3SNL - chain A; structure by X-ray diffraction, 2.40 A resolution.

Chain A:
Molecule: cAMP and cAMP-inhibited cGMP 3', 5'-cyclic phosphodiesterase 10A
Organism: Homo sapiens
Notes: EC 3.1.4.17, 3.1.4.35; fragment: Catalytic Domain
Reference sequence: Q9Y233 (PDE10_HUMAN); residue numbers follow UniProt; this construct covers 439-779
Chain sequence (345 residues; each row starts with the number of its first residue):
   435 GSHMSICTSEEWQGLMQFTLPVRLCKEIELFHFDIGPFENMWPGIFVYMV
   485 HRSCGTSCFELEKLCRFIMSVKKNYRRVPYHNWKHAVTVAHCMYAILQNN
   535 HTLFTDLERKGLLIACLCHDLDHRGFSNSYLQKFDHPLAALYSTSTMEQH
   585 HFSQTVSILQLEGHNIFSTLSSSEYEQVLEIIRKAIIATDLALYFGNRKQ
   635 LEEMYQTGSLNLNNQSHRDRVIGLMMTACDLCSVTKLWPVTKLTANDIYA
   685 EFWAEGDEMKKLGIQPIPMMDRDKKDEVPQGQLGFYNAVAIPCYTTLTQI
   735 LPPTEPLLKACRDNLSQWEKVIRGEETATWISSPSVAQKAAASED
Not modelled in the structure: 435-437, 760-779
Sequence notes: expression tag (435-438)
Bound ions: Zn2+: H519, H553, D554, D664; Mg2+ near D554 (its only coordinating residue here)

Overview:
H519, H553, D554 and D664 coordinate Zn2+.
Chain A is cAMP and cAMP-inhibited cGMP 3', 5'-cyclic phosphodiesterase 10A (Homo sapiens); the structure,
Highly Potent, Selective, and Orally Active Phosphodiestarase 10A Inhibitors, was determined by X-ray
diffraction together with 3SN7 and 3SNI from the same study.
